Entry 1GCW (X-ray diffraction, 2.00 A resolution); this record covers chains B and C of the 4 polymer chains in the assembly.

Chain B:
Name: Protein (hemoglobin)
Source organism: Mustelus griseus
Notes: fragment: beta chain
UniProt: Q9YGW1 (HBB_MUSGR); residues 1-135 here correspond to UniProt positions 2-136 (UniProt number = residue number + 1)
Amino-acid sequence (135 residues; row label = number of the first residue in the row):
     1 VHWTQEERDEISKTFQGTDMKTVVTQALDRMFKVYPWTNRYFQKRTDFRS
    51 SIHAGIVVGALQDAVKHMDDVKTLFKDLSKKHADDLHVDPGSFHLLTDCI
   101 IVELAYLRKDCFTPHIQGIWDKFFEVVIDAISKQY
Not modelled in the structure: 44-47, 134-135
Metal / ion sites: heme Fe: H82 (together with carbon monoxide)
Residues lining bound ligands:
  - carbon monoxide (CMO): L28, F42, H53, V57, H82, L96
  - heme (HEM): M31, T38, Y41, F42, F48, H53, I56, V57, A60, L61, F75, L78, K81, H82, L86, V88, S92, F93, L96, T97, V127, I131
UniProt features mapped onto this chain:
  - binding site (heme b): H53, H82

Chain C:
Name: Protein (hemoglobin)
Source organism: Mustelus griseus
Notes: fragment: alpha chain
UniProt: Q9YGW2 (HBA_MUSGR); residue numbers follow UniProt; this construct covers 1-140
Amino-acid sequence (140 residues; row label = number of the first residue in the row):
     1 AFTACEKQTIGKIAQVLAKSPEAYGAECLARLFVTHPGSKSYFEYKDYSA
    51 AGAKVQVHGGKVIRAVVKAAEHVDDLHSHLETLALTHGKKLLVDPQNFPM
   101 LSECIIVTLATHLTEFSPDTHCAVDKLLSAICQELSSRYR
Metal / ion sites: heme Fe: H87 (together with carbon monoxide)
Residues lining bound ligands:
  - carbon monoxide (CMO): L29, F43, H58, V62, H87
  - heme (HEM): L32, S39, Y42, F43, Y45, H58, K61, V62, A65, V66, L83, H87, L91, V93, N97, F98, L101, I105, I131, C132, L135

Interface between chain B and chain C:
Contacting residue pairs - 18 pairs, chain B then chain C:
  P36(B) - Y139(C)
  P36(B) - R140(C)
  W37(B) - L92(C)
  W37(B) - V93(C)
  W37(B) - D94(C)
  W37(B) - P95(C)
  W37(B) - Y139(C)  hydrophobic
  R40(B) - S41(C)  hydrogen bond
  R40(B) - Y42(C)
  R40(B) - L91(C)  hydrogen bond (side chain-backbone)
  R40(B) - L92(C)
  Y41(B) - D94(C)  hydrogen bond
  H87(B) - S41(C)
  D89(B) - D94(C)
  D89(B) - Q96(C)  hydrogen bond
  G91(B) - Q96(C)
  S92(B) - D94(C)  hydrogen bond
  S92(B) - Q96(C)
Interface residues without a listed pair, chain B (11 interface residues in all): K33, V34, N39
Interface residues without a listed pair, chain C (12 interface residues in all): G38, M100

In short:
The interface between chain B and chain C involves 11 residues on one side and 12 on the other; the contacts
include 5 hydrogen bonds. Polar contacts include R40(B)-S41(C), R40(B)-L91(C) and Y41(B)-D94(C). Chain B binds
heme and carbon monoxide.
Here chain B is Protein (hemoglobin) and chain C is Protein (hemoglobin), both from Mustelus griseus. Entry
1GCW (CO form hemoglobin from mustelus griseus) was determined by X-ray diffraction (same publication as
1GCV).
